Entry 8FCK (electron microscopy, 6.88 A resolution (low resolution: residue-level contacts below are approximate; hydrogen-bond / salt-bridge calls are withheld)); this record covers chains A and B of the 8 polymer chains in the assembly.

== Chain A ==
Protein: HAUS augmin-like complex subunit 1
Organism: Xenopus laevis
Reference sequence: A0A8J1L9M8 (A0A8J1L9M8_XENLA); residue numbers follow UniProt; this construct covers 1-286
Sequence (286 residues; each row starts with the number of its first residue):
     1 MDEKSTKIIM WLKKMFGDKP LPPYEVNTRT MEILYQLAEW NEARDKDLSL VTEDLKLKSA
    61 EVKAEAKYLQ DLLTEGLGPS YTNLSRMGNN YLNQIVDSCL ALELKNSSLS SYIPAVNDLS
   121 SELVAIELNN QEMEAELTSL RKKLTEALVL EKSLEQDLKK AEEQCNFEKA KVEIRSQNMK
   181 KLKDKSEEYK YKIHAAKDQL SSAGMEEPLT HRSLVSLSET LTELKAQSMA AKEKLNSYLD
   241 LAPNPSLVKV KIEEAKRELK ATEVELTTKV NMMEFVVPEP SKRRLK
Differences from the reference sequence: conflict Gln-156 (Arg in A0A8J1L9M8)

== Chain B ==
Protein: HAUS augmin-like complex subunit 3
Organism: Xenopus laevis
Reference sequence: Q6DCY9 (HAUS3_XENLA); numbering as in UniProt (aligned over 1-597)
Sequence (597 residues; each row starts with the number of its first residue):
     1 MSGGDRFVQT LQKLNYPKGA QLDGEDFDWL FEAVDLKPFL DWFCSAASEQ NVVPDEKLQA
    61 FNTLKESGKP VLDEKALDEV LKTFSISKVP AIEEVAIEKL EEEVKALQKQ KNLHIRRRNK
   121 LQMVESGNRQ MCLKSKDKEE ETGRAFQEVL HLLRVTNKKL NHELQSIVNG VQTLMSFFST
   181 PETACELSSQ PIFLSQLLLD KYLSLEEQST AALTSFTKEH FFEGMSKFVE GSDENFQLVQ
   241 LNVNSFGEDG TTEDKCKEMM RLQLAYICAK HKLIQMKAKS ASLKVGLQWA ENNASVVQDK
   301 ASQKEENLKV RITSLKNETL QIENHTNSIS NEKLPGLVRD NAQLLNMPIV KGDYDLQMAH
   361 QTSCSSRQDL VCDHLMKQKA SFELLQLGYE LELRKHRDVY RELGSIVQEL KESGDKLEER
   421 LTMLSDVNLL SASKPRSNID SKDLTSHRLY QLLDGDNTQK LFRTYDGLES VAQKLSQDIA
   481 SMRDQLEVSE QEHSLLLSKL DSHLKELRDF MYPEGNTLML TTPELSGEFH QLGSQLEKLN
   541 HITVEILGDL QLKRKMLESN KLQQIEKQLY VYFFQNEEQL KSIVGKLEAQ TGGGSSA

== Interface between chain A and chain B ==
Pairs across the interface (23; chain A residue first):
  Lys-46(A) / Asp-456(B)
  Asp-47(A) / Leu-452(B)
  Leu-50(A) / Arg-448(B)
  Leu-50(A) / Gln-451(B)
  Leu-50(A) / Leu-452(B)
  Glu-53(A) / Arg-448(B)
  Asp-54(A) / Thr-445(B)
  Asp-54(A) / Arg-448(B)
  Leu-57(A) / Thr-445(B)
  Leu-57(A) / Arg-448(B)
  Ile-113(A) / Leu-121(B)
  Val-116(A) / Arg-117(B)
  Asn-117(A) / Arg-117(B)
  Ser-120(A) / Arg-117(B)
  Val-124(A) / Gln-110(B)
  Leu-128(A) / Glu-103(B)
  Glu-134(A) / Lys-99(B)
  Leu-150(A) / Leu-504(B)
  Leu-150(A) / Arg-508(B)
  Leu-154(A) / Tyr-512(B)
  Asp-157(A) / Tyr-512(B)
  Ala-161(A) / Leu-518(B)
  Ala-161(A) / Leu-520(B)
Interface residues without a listed pair, chain A (21 interface residues in all): Lys-58, Ser-121, Gln-131, Lys-143
Interface residues without a listed pair, chain B (18 interface residues in all): Leu-107, Leu-444, Asp-501

== Overview ==
The interface between chain A and chain B involves 21 residues on one side and 18 on the other.
Chain A is HAUS augmin-like complex subunit 1 and chain B is HAUS augmin-like complex subunit 3, both from
Xenopus laevis; the structure, Structure of the vertebrate augmin complex, was determined by electron
microscopy.
